Entry 6QVT (X-ray diffraction, 1.70 A resolution); this record covers chain A.

Chain A:
Molecule: Beta-galactoside alpha-2,6-sialyltransferase 1
Organism: Homo sapiens
Notes: EC 2.4.99.1
UniProtKB: P15907 (SIAT1_HUMAN); residue numbers follow UniProt; this construct covers 132-406
Amino-acid sequence (275 residues; each row starts with the number of its first residue):
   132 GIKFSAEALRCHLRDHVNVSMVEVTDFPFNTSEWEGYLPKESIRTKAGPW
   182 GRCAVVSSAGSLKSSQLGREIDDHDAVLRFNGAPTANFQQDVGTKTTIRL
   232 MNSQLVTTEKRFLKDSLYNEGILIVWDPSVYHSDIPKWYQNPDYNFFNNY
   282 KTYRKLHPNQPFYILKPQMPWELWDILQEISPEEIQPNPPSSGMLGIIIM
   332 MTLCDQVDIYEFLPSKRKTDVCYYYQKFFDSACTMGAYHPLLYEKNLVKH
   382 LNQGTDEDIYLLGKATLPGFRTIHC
Not modelled in the structure: 365-371
Swiss-Prot annotation at these positions:
  - binding site (substrate): Ser189, Asn212, Asn233, Ser322 to Gly324, Cys353, Tyr354, Thr365, Tyr369, His370, Lys376
  - modified residue: Tyr369 (Phosphotyrosine)
  - glycosylation (N-linked (GlcNAc...) asparagine): Asn149, Asn161
Disulfide bonds: Cys142-Cys406, Cys184-Cys335, Cys353-Cys364
Ligand contacts: NCC (cytidine-5'-monophosphate-5-N-acetylneuraminic acid): Ser188, Ser189, Ala190, Phe211, Asn212, Asn233, Gln235, Leu236, Ser322, Ser323, Gly324, Met325, Phe343, Cys353, Tyr354, Tyr356, Ala363, Leu372
What the authors report for this chain:
  - binding site for NCC: Asn212, Asn233, Gln235, Ser323, Ala363
  - conformationally variable residues (order/disorder transition, side-chain flip): Cys353, Tyr354, Met366 to Leu372

Overview:
Bound to chain A: compound NCC. UniProt lists 12 substrate-binding residues. The paper reports a binding site
for NCC at Asn212, Asn233 and Gln235 among others; conformational variability at Cys353, Tyr354 and Met366.
Chain A is Beta-galactoside alpha-2,6-sialyltransferase 1 (Homo sapiens); the structure, CMP-Sialic acid bound
structure of the human wild type Beta-galactoside alpha-2,6-sialyltransferase 1 (ST6Gal1), was determined by
X-ray diffraction (same publication as 6QVS).
